7E9F - chains F and J of the 12 polymer chains in the assembly; structure by electron microscopy, 4.00 A resolution.

== Chain F ==
Name: Histone H4
Organism: Saccharomyces cerevisiae (strain ATCC 204508 / S288c)
UniProtKB: P02309 (H4_YEAST); residues 0-102 here correspond to UniProt positions 1-103 (UniProt number = residue number + 1)
Amino-acid sequence (103 residues; numbered 0 to 102; the number before each row is that of its first residue; numbering starts at 0):
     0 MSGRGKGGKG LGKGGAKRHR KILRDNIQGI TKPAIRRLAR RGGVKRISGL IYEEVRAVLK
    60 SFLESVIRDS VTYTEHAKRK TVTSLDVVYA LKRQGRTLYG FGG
Unresolved in the structure: 0-20, 102
Swiss-Prot annotation at these positions:
  - DNA-binding region: Lys16 to Lys20
  - modified residue: Lys5 (N6-acetyl-N6-methyllysine), Lys8 (N6-acetyllysine), Lys12 (N6-acetyl-N6-methyllysine), Lys16 (N6-acetyllysine), Lys31 (N6-succinyllysine), Arg55 (Omega-N-methylarginine), Ser60 (Phosphoserine), Ser64 (Phosphoserine), Lys77 (N6-succinyllysine), Lys79 (N6-acetyllysine), Lys91 (N6-glutaryllysine)

== Chain J ==
Molecule: 147-nt DNA strand
Organism: Escherichia coli
Sequence (147 nucleotides; numbered 1 to 147; the number before each row is that of its first residue):
     1 ACAGGATGTA TATATCTGAC ACGTGCCTGG AGACTAGGGA GTAATCCCCT TGGCGGTTAA
    61 AACGCGGGGG ACAGCGCGTA CGTGCGTTTA AGCGGTGCTA GAGCTGTCTA CGACCAATTG
   121 AGCGGCCTCG GCACCGGGAT TCTCCAG
Unresolved in the structure: 1-14, 141-147

== Chain F / chain J interface ==
Residue-residue contacts (14; chain F residue first):
  Arg35(F) with DG82(J), salt bridge to the phosphate
  Arg39(F) with DG82(J), sugar contact; DT83(J), salt bridge to the phosphate
  Arg45(F) with DC81(J), sugar contact; DG82(J), phosphate contact
  Ile46(F) with DC81(J), sugar contact; DG82(J), hydrogen bond to the phosphate
  Ser47(F) with DC81(J), hydrogen bond to the phosphate
  Gly48(F) with DC81(J), hydrogen bond to the phosphate
  Arg78(F) with DA102(J), phosphate contact; DG103(J), salt bridge to the phosphate
  Lys79(F) with DG101(J), phosphate contact; DA102(J), hydrogen bond to the phosphate
  Thr80(F) with DA102(J), hydrogen bond to the phosphate
Interface residues without a listed pair, chain F (12 interface residues in all): Lys44, Leu49, Lys77

== In short ==
12 residues of chain F face 6 of chain J across their interface; the contacts include 5 hydrogen bonds and 3
salt bridges. Among the polar pairs are Ile46(F)-DG82(J), Ser47(F)-DC81(J) and Gly48(F)-DC81(J). Curated
annotation (UniProt) lists a DNA-binding region on chain F.
Chain F is Histone H4 (Saccharomyces cerevisiae (strain ATCC 204508 / S288c)) and chain J is a 147-nt DNA
strand (Escherichia coli); the structure, Cryo-EM structure of the 2:1 Orc1 BAH domain in complex with
nucleosome, was determined by electron microscopy.
